Entry 8RTF (X-ray diffraction, 2.80 A resolution); this record covers chains A and C of the 8 polymer chains in the assembly.

[Chain A]
Molecule: Pyruvate kinase
Organism: Trypanosoma congolense
Notes: EC 2.7.1.40
UniProtKB: G0UYF4 (G0UYF4_TRYCI); residues 1-499 here = UniProt positions 1-499
Chain sequence (514 residues; row label = number of the first residue in the row):
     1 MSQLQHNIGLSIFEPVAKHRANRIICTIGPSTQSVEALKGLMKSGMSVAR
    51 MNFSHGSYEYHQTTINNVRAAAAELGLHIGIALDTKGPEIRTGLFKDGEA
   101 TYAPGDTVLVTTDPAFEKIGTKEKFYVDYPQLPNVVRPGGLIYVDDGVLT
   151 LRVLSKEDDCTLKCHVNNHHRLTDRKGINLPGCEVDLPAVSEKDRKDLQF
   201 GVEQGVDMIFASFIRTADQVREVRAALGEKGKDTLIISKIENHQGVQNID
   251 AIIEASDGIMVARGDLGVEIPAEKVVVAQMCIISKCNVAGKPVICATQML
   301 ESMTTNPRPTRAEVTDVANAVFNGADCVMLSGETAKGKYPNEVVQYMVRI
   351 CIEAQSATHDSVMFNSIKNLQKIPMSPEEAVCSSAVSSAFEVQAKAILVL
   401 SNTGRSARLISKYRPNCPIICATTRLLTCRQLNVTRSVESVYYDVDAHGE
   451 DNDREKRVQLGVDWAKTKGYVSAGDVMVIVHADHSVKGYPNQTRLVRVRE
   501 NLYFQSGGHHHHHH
Unresolved in the structure: 1, 501-514
Sequence notes: expression tag (500-514)
What the authors report for this chain:
  - conformationally variable residues (side-chain flip): Arg311
  - allosteric site: Phe13, Pro15, Arg20, Ala21, Asn22, Ser44, Tyr143, Pro181, Cys183, Val268, Val348, Ile350, Cys351, Ile352 (from molecular simulation)
  - self-association interface (contacts with another copy of this molecule): Arg311

[Chain C]
Molecule: Pyruvate kinase
Organism: Trypanosoma congolense
Notes: EC 2.7.1.40
UniProtKB: G0UYF4 (G0UYF4_TRYCI); residue numbers follow UniProt; this construct covers 1-499
Chain sequence (514 residues; row label = number of the first residue in the row; note: 15 numbers in that range are skipped by the numbering (no residue carries them; nothing is unmodelled there)):
     1 MSQLQHNIGLSIFEPVAKHRANRIICTIGPSTQSVEALKGLMKSGMSVAR
    51 MNFSHGSYEYHQTTINNVRAAAAELGLHIGIALDTKGPEIRTGLFKDGEA
   101 TYAPGDTVLVTTDPAFEKIGTKEKFYVDYPQLPNVVRPGGLIYVDDGVLT
   151 LRVLSKEDDCTLKCHVNNHHRLTDRKGINLPGCEVDLPAVSEKDRKDLQF
   201 GVEQGVDMIFASFIRTADQVREVRAALGEKGKDTLIISKIENHQGVQNID
   251 AIIEASDGIMVARGDLGVEIPAEKVVVAQMCIISKCNVAGKPVICATQML
   301 ESMTTNPRPTRAEVTDVANAVFNGADCVMLSGETAKGKYPNEVVQYMVRI
   351 CIEAQSATHDSVMFNSIKNLQKIPMSPEEAVCSSAVSSAFEVQAKAILVL
   401 SNTGRSARLISKYRPNCPIICATTRLLTCRQLNVTRSVESVYYDVDAHGE
   451 DNDREKRVQLGVDWAKTKGYVSAGDVMVIVHADHSVKGYPNQTRLVRVR
   515 ENLYFQSGGHHHHHH
Unresolved in the structure: 1, 516-529
Sequence notes: expression tag (515-529)
What the authors report for this chain:
  - allosteric site: Phe13, Pro15, Arg20, Ala21, Asn22, Ser44, Tyr143, Pro181, Cys183, Val268, Val348, Ile350, Cys351, Ile352 (from molecular simulation)

[Chain A / chain C interface]
Pairs across the interface (42; chain A residue first):
  Lys368(A) - Glu391(C)  salt bridge
  Ile373(A) - Phe390(C)
  Ile373(A) - Glu391(C)
  Pro374(A) - Glu391(C)
  Pro374(A) - Val392(C)
  Pro374(A) - Gln393(C)
  Met375(A) - Glu391(C)  hydrogen bond (backbone-backbone)
  Met375(A) - Val392(C)
  Pro377(A) - Val476(C)  hydrophobic
  Pro377(A) - Leu495(C)
  Pro377(A) - Arg497(C)
  Ala380(A) - Val392(C)  hydrophobic
  Ala380(A) - Leu495(C)  hydrophobic
  Val381(A) - Leu495(C)  hydrophobic
  Ser384(A) - Ser388(C)  hydrogen bond
  Ser388(A) - Ser384(C)  hydrogen bond
  Glu391(A) - Lys368(C)  salt bridge
  Glu391(A) - Ile373(C)
  Glu391(A) - Pro374(C)
  Glu391(A) - Met375(C)  hydrogen bond (backbone-backbone)
  Glu391(A) - Ser383(C)
  Glu391(A) - Ser384(C)
  Val392(A) - Ala380(C)  hydrophobic
  Gln393(A) - Pro374(C)
  His481(A) - Gln492(C)
  Asp483(A) - Arg494(C)
  Tyr489(A) - Leu495(C)
  Asn491(A) - Thr493(C)
  Asn491(A) - Arg494(C)
  Asn491(A) - Leu495(C)  hydrogen bond (backbone-backbone)
  Gln492(A) - His481(C)
  Gln492(A) - Gln492(C)  hydrogen bond
  Gln492(A) - Thr493(C)
  Gln492(A) - Arg494(C)
  Thr493(A) - Gln492(C)
  Thr493(A) - Thr493(C)  hydrogen bond (backbone-backbone)
  Arg494(A) - Asp483(C)  salt bridge
  Arg494(A) - Asn491(C)
  Arg494(A) - Gln492(C)
  Leu495(A) - Ala380(C)  hydrophobic
  Leu495(A) - Asn491(C)  hydrogen bond (backbone-backbone)
  Arg497(A) - Pro377(C)
Other interface residues (no listed pair), chain A (24 interface residues in all): Ser376, Val476, Ser485
Other interface residues (no listed pair), chain C (25 interface residues in all): Ser376, Val381, Tyr489

[In short]
24 residues of chain A and 25 residues of chain C are in contact; the contacts include 8 hydrogen bonds and 3
salt bridges. Polar pairs include Lys368(A)-Glu391(C), Arg494(A)-Asp483(C) and Ser384(A)-Ser388(C). The paper
reports an allosteric site at Phe13(A), Pro15(A) and Phe13(C) among others; conformational variability at
Arg311(A).
Chain A and chain C are both Pyruvate kinase (Trypanosoma congolense); the structure, Crystal structure of
Trypanosoma congolense pyruvate kinase in complex with a single-domain antibody (TcoPYK-sdAb42), was
determined by X-ray diffraction, deposited together with 8RVR.
